9Q98 - chains A and C of the 14 polymer chains in the assembly; structure by electron microscopy, 8.30 A resolution (very low resolution: no residue pairs are listed; an interface is given only as per-side residue counts).

# Chain A
Name: DNA-directed RNA polymerase subunit alpha
Organism: Escherichia coli K-12
Notes: EC 2.7.7.6
UniProtKB: P0A7Z4 (RPOA_ECOLI); numbering as in UniProt (aligned over 1-329)
Amino-acid sequence (329 residues; each row starts with the number of its first residue):
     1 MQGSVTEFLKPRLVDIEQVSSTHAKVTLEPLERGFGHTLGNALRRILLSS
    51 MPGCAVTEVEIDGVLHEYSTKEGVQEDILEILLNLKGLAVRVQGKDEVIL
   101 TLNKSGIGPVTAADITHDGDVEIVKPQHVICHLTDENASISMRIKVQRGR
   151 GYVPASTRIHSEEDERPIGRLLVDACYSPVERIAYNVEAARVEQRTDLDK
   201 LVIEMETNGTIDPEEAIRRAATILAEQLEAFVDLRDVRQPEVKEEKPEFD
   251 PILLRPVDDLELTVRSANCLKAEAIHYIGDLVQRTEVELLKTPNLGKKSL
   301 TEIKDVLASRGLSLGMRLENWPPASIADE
Disordered / not traced: 1-4, 234-329
UniProt features mapped onto this chain:
  - region: Glu-162 to Glu-165 (Required for interaction with Crp at class II promoters)
  - modified residue: Arg-265 (ADP-ribosylarginine), Lys-297 (N6-acetyllysine), Lys-298 (N6-acetyllysine)
  - mutagenesis: Arg-45 (R45C: In rpoA112; temperature-sensitive, blocks RNA polymerase assembly), Glu-162 to Glu-165 (5-fold decrease in CRP-class II promoter-dependent transcription), Glu-165 (E165K: 5-fold decrease in CRP-class II promoter-dependent transcription), Arg-191 (R191C: In rpoA101; temperature-sensitive)

# Chain C
Name: DNA-directed RNA polymerase subunit beta
Organism: Escherichia coli K-12
Notes: EC 2.7.7.6
UniProtKB: P0A8V2 (RPOB_ECOLI); residues 1-1342 here = UniProt positions 1-1342
Amino-acid sequence (1342 residues; row label = number of the first residue in the row):
     1 MVYSYTEKKRIRKDFGKRPQVLDVPYLLSIQLDSFQKFIEQDPEGQYGLE
    51 AAFRSVFPIQSYSGNSELQYVSYRLGEPVFDVQECQIRGVTYSAPLRVKL
   101 RLVIYEREAPEGTVKDIKEQEVYMGEIPLMTDNGTFVINGTERVIVSQLH
   151 RSPGVFFDSDKGKTHSSGKVLYNARIIPYRGSWLDFEFDPKDNLFVRIDR
   201 RRKLPATIILRALNYTTEQILDLFFEKVIFEIRDNKLQMELVPERLRGET
   251 ASFDIEANGKVYVEKGRRITARHIRQLEKDDVKLIEVPVEYIAGKVVAKD
   301 YIDESTGELICAANMELSLDLLAKLSQSGHKRIETLFTNDLDHGPYISET
   351 LRVDPTNDRLSALVEIYRMMRPGEPPTREAAESLFENLFFSEDRYDLSAV
   401 GRMKFNRSLLREEIEGSGILSKDDIIDVMKKLIDIRNGKGEVDDIDHLGN
   451 RRIRSVGEMAENQFRVGLVRVERAVKERLSLGDLDTLMPQDMINAKPISA
   501 AVKEFFGSSQLSQFMDQNNPLSEITHKRRISALGPGGLTRERAGFEVRDV
   551 HPTHYGRVCPIETPEGPNIGLINSLSVYAQTNEYGFLETPYRKVTDGVVT
   601 DEIHYLSAIEEGNYVIAQANSNLDEEGHFVEDLVTCRSKGESSLFSRDQV
   651 DYMDVSTQQVVSVGASLIPFLEHDDANRALMGANMQRQAVPTLRADKPLV
   701 GTGMERAVAVDSGVTAVAKRGGVVQYVDASRIVIKVNEDEMYPGEAGIDI
   751 YNLTKYTRSNQNTCINQMPCVSLGEPVERGDVLADGPSTDLGELALGQNM
   801 RVAFMPWNGYNFEDSILVSERVVQEDRFTTIHIQELACVSRDTKLGPEEI
   851 TADIPNVGEAALSKLDESGIVYIGAEVTGGDILVGKVTPKGETQLTPEEK
   901 LLRAIFGEKASDVKDSSLRVPNGVSGTVIDVQVFTRDGVEKDKRALEIEE
   951 MQLKQAKKDLSEELQILEAGLFSRIRAVLVAGGVEAEKLDKLPRDRWLEL
  1001 GLTDEEKQNQLEQLAEQYDELKHEFEKKLEAKRRKITQGDDLAPGVLKIV
  1051 KVYLAVKRRIQPGDKMAGRHGNKGVISKINPIEDMPYDENGTPVDIVLNP
  1101 LGVPSRMNIGQILETHLGMAAKGIGDKINAMLKQQQEVAKLREFIQRAYD
  1151 LGADVRQKVDLSTFSDEEVMRLAENLRKGMPIATPVFDGAKEAEIKELLK
  1201 LGDLPTSGQIRLYDGRTGEQFERPVTVGYMYMLKLNHLVDDKMHARSTGS
  1251 YSLVTQQPLGGKAQFGGQRFGEMEVWALEAYGAAYTLQEMLTVKSDDVNG
  1301 RTKMYKNIVDGNHQMEPGMPESFNVLLKEIRSLGINIELEDE
Disordered / not traced: 1342
UniProt features mapped onto this chain:
  - modified residue (N6-acetyllysine): Lys-1022, Lys-1200
  - mutagenesis: Ile-561 (I561S: Resistant to antibiotics salinamide A and B), Ile-569 (I569S: Resistant to antibiotics salinamide A and B), Ala-665 (A665E: Resistant to antibiotics salinamide A and B), Asp-675 (D675A/G: Resistant to antibiotics salinamide A and B), Asn-677 (N677H/K: Resistant to antibiotics salinamide A and B), Leu-680 (L680M: Resistant to antibiotics salinamide A and B), Glu-813 (E813K: Disrupts the enzyme's active center)

# Interface between chain A and chain C
At this resolution (8 A) residue pairs are not listed: 11 residues of chain A and 7 of chain C lie at the interface.

# Summary
11 residues of chain A face 7 of chain C across their interface. UniProt lists 6 mutagenesis sites on chain A;
7 mutagenesis sites on chain C.
Chain A is DNA-directed RNA polymerase subunit alpha and chain C is DNA-directed RNA polymerase subunit beta,
both from Escherichia coli K-12; the structure, CryoEM structure of bacterial transcription intermediate
complex mediated by activator PspF containing nifH promoter DNA containing ..., was determined by electron
microscopy (same publication as 9Q91, 9Q92, 9Q93, 9Q94, 9Q95, 9Q96 and 9Q97).
